7DZY - chains A and O of the 9 polymer chains in the assembly; structure by electron microscopy, 3.60 A resolution.

== Chain A ==
Molecule: Spike glycoprotein
From: Severe acute respiratory syndrome coronavirus 2
Reference sequence: P0DTC2 (SPIKE_SARS2); numbering as in UniProt (aligned over 27-1211)
Chain sequence (1249 residues; row label = number of the first residue in the row):
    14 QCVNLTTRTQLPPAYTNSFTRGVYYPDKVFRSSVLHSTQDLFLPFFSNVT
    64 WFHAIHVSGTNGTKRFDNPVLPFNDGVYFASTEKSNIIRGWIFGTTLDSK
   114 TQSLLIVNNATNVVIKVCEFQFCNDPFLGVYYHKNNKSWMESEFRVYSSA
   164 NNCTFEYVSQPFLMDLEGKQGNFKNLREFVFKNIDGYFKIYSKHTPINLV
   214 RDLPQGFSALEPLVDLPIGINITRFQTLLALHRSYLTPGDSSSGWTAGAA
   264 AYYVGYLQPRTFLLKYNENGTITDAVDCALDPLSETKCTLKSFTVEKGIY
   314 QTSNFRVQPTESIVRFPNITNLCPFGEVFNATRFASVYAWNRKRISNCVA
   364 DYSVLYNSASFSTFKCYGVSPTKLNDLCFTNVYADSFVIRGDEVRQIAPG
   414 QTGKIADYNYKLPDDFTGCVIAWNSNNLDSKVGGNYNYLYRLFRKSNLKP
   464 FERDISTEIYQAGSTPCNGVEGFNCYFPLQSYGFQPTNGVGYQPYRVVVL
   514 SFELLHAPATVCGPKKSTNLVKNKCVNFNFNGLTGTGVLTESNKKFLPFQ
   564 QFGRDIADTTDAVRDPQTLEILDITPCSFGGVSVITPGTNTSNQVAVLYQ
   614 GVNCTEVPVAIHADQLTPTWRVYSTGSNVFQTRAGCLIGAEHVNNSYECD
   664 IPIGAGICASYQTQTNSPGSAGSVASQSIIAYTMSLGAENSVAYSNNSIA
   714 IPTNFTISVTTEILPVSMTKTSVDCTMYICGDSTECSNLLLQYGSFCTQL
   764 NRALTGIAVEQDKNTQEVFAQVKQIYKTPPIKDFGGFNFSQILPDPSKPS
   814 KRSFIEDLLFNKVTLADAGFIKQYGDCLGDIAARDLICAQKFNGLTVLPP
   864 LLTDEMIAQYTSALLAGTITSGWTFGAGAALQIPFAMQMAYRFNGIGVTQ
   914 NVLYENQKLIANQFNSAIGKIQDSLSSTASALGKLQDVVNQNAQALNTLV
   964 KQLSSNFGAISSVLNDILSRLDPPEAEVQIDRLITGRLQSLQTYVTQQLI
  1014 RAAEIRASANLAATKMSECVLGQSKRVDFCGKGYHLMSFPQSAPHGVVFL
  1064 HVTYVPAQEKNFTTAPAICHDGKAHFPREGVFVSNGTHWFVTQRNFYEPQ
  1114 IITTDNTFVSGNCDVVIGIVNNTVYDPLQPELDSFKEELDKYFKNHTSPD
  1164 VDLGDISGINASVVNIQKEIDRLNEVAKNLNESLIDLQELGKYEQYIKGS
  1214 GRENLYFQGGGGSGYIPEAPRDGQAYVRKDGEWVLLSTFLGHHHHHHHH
Unresolved in the structure: 14-26, 1148-1262
Construct notes: expression tag (14-26, 1212-1262); engineered mutation G614 (Asp in P0DTC2), G682 (Arg in P0DTC2), S683 (Arg in P0DTC2), G685 (Arg in P0DTC2), P986 (Lys in P0DTC2), P987 (Val in P0DTC2)
What the authors report for this chain:
  - mutagenesis - D614G: increased binding to recombinant ACE2

== Chain O ==
Molecule: Fab Heavy chain of enhancing antibody 2490
From: Homo sapiens
Notes: antibody fragment or engineered binder
Chain sequence (225 residues; row label = number of the first residue in the row):
     1 EVQLVESGGGLVQPGGSLRLSCAASGFTFSSYWMNWVRQAPGKGLEWVAN
    51 INQDGGEKYYVDSVRGRFTISRDNAKNSLYLQMNSLRAEDTAVYYCARDP
   101 YDLYGDYGGTFDYWGQGTLVTVSSASTKGPSVFPLAPSSKSTSGGTAALG
   151 CLVKDYFPEPVTVSWNSGALTSGVHTFPAVLQSSGLYSLSSVVTVPSSSL
   201 GTQTYICNVNHKPSNTKVDKRVEPK

== How chain A and chain O interact ==
Contacting residue pairs (6):
  S71(A) - S31(O)
  G72(A) - S30(O)  hydrogen bond (backbone-backbone)
  G72(A) - S31(O)
  T73(A) - S31(O)
  G181(A) - G56(O)
  Q183(A) - E57(O)
Other interface residues (no listed pair), chain A (6 interface residues in all): V70
Other interface residues (no listed pair), chain O (6 interface residues in all): Q53, K58

== Summary ==
The chain A/chain O interface involves 6 residues from each chain, with 1 hydrogen bond. Its one hydrogen
bond, G72(A)-S30(O), is backbone to backbone. From the paper: D614G of chain A increases binding to
recombinant ACE2.
Chain A is Spike glycoprotein (Severe acute respiratory syndrome coronavirus 2) and chain O is Fab Heavy chain
of enhancing antibody 2490 (Homo sapiens); the structure, Spike protein from SARS-CoV2 with Fab fragment of
enhancing antibody 2490, was determined by electron microscopy together with 7DZW from the same study.
